PDB entry 9CRY | X-ray diffraction, 2.60 A resolution | chains C and D of the 4 polymer chains in the assembly

== Chain C ==
Molecule: 3-oxoacid CoA-transferase, B subunit
From: Thermosipho melanesiensis
Notes: EC 2.8.3.9
UniProtKB: A6LM39 (A6LM39_THEM4); numbering as in UniProt (aligned over 1-214)
Chain sequence (215 residues; numbered 1 to 215; the number before each row is that of its first residue):
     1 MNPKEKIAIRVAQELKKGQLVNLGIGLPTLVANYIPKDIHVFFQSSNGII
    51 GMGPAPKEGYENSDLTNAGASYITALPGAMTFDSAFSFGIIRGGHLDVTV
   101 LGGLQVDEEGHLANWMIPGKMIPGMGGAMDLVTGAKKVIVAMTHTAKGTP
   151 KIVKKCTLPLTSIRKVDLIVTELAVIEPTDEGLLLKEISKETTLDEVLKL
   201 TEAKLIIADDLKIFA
Unresolved in the structure: 1
Construct notes: engineered mutation Ser46 (Glu in A6LM39); expression tag (215)
From the paper describing this entry:
  - mutagenesis - I25K, F42T/Q44E, F42T/S45C, G103A/Q105E, Q105A, Q105E: unchanged catalytic activity

== Chain D ==
Molecule: 3-oxoacid CoA-transferase, A subunit
From: Thermosipho melanesiensis
Notes: EC 2.8.3.8
UniProtKB: A6LM40 (A6LM40_THEM4); numbering as in UniProt (aligned over 1-217)
Chain sequence (217 residues; each row starts with the number of its first residue):
     1 MKVVDISKINELVKEGATLMIGGFLGVGTPENIIDEIIRHNISNLTVIAN
    51 DTAFEDRGIGKLVKNKLCKKVIVSHIGTNPETQRQMIEGTLEVELVPQGT
   101 LAERIRAAGVGLGGILTPTGVGTVVEKDKKVIEVEGKKYLLELPIHADVA
   151 LIKAKKADYLGNLVYNLTAENFNPIMALAAKTVIAEVEEIVPTGTLSPNE
   201 IKTPGIIVDYIVTGVTR
Unresolved in the structure: 214-217
From the paper describing this entry:
  - mutagenesis - L25M/F54L/T78L, P118E: unchanged catalytic activity
  - specificity-determining residues: Leu25 (proposed by the authors, not directly observed)

== Interface between chain C and chain D ==
Pairs across the interface (72):
  Asn47(C) with Phe24(D); Thr168(D); Asn171(D)
  Gly48(C) with Thr168(D)
  Ile49(C) with Thr168(D)
  Asn62(C) with Leu167(D)
  Ser63(C) with Val27(D)
  Asp64(C) with Lys155(D), salt bridge; Asn166(D), hydrogen bond; Leu167(D); Thr168(D), hydrogen bond (backbone-side chain); Ala169(D), hydrogen bond (backbone-backbone)
  Leu65(C) with Thr168(D)
  Thr66(C) with Val27(D); Thr168(D), hydrogen bond (backbone-side chain)
  Ala68(C) with Phe24(D); Leu25(D)
  Gly69(C) with Leu25(D)
  Ala70(C) with Leu25(D), hydrophobic
  Thr81(C) with Leu167(D); Glu170(D); Lys202(D)
  Phe82(C) with Glu170(D)
  Asp83(C) with Glu170(D), hydrogen bond (backbone-side chain); Asn171(D); Pro174(D); Ile175(D)
  Ser84(C) with Ala102(D); Asn171(D), hydrogen bond (backbone-backbone); Phe172(D); Ile175(D)
  Ala85(C) with Ala102(D), hydrophobic; Glu103(D); Ile175(D)
  Phe88(C) with Gln98(D); Gly99(D)
  Arg92(C) with Gly99(D), hydrogen bond (side chain-backbone); Glu103(D), salt bridge; Thr117(D)
  Trp115(C) with Val124(D), hydrophobic
  Ile122(C) with Ile76(D); Gln83(D), hydrogen bond (backbone-side chain); Met86(D), hydrophobic; Leu95(D), hydrophobic
  Pro123(C) with His75(D); Ile76(D), hydrogen bond (backbone-backbone); Gly77(D), hydrogen bond (backbone-backbone); Gln83(D)
  Gly124(C) with Ser74(D); His75(D); Leu95(D)
  Met125(C) with Ser74(D), hydrogen bond (backbone-backbone); Val96(D); Pro97(D), hydrophobic; Val125(D), hydrophobic
  Gly126(C) with Ser74(D), hydrogen bond (backbone-backbone); Pro97(D); Gln98(D), hydrogen bond (backbone-backbone)
  Gly127(C) with Gln98(D)
  Met129(C) with Thr119(D); Thr123(D); Val125(D), hydrophobic
  Asp130(C) with Pro97(D); Gln98(D); Gly99(D), hydrogen bond (side chain-backbone); Thr119(D), hydrogen bond
  Thr133(C) with Pro118(D)
  Leu160(C) with Thr123(D)
  Thr161(C) with Thr123(D)
  Ser162(C) with Thr123(D)
  Ile163(C) with Val121(D); Gly122(D)
Other interface residues (no listed pair), chain C (34 interface residues in all): Ser46, Asn67
Other interface residues (no listed pair), chain D (39 interface residues in all): Phe54, Thr100, Gly120, Glu188

== Overview ==
34 residues of chain C face 39 of chain D across their interface, with 15 hydrogen bonds and 2 salt bridges.
Polar pairs include Asp64(C)-Lys155(D), Arg92(C)-Glu103(D) and Asp64(C)-Asn166(D). The paper reports that
I25K, F42T/Q44E and F42T/S45C of chain C, among others, leave catalytic activity unchanged; the specificity
determinant Leu25(D); 8 substitutions were tested in all.
Chain C is 3-oxoacid CoA-transferase, B subunit and chain D is 3-oxoacid CoA-transferase, A subunit, both from
Thermosipho melanesiensis; the structure, CtfAB E46S active site mutant inactive, was determined by X-ray
diffraction, deposited together with 9CQ2, 9CSC and 9CTD.
